8GZR - chains B and C of the 3 polymer chains in the assembly; structure by electron microscopy, 2.80 A resolution.

== Chain B ==
Molecule: Genome polyprotein
Source organism: Dengue virus
Reference sequence: A0A6B7HXY7 (A0A6B7HXY7_9FLAV); residues 1-619 here correspond to UniProt positions 1474-2092 (UniProt number = residue number + 1473)
Sequence (673 residues; row label = number of the first residue in the row; numbers below 1 keep their minus sign (Met-53 is residue -53)):
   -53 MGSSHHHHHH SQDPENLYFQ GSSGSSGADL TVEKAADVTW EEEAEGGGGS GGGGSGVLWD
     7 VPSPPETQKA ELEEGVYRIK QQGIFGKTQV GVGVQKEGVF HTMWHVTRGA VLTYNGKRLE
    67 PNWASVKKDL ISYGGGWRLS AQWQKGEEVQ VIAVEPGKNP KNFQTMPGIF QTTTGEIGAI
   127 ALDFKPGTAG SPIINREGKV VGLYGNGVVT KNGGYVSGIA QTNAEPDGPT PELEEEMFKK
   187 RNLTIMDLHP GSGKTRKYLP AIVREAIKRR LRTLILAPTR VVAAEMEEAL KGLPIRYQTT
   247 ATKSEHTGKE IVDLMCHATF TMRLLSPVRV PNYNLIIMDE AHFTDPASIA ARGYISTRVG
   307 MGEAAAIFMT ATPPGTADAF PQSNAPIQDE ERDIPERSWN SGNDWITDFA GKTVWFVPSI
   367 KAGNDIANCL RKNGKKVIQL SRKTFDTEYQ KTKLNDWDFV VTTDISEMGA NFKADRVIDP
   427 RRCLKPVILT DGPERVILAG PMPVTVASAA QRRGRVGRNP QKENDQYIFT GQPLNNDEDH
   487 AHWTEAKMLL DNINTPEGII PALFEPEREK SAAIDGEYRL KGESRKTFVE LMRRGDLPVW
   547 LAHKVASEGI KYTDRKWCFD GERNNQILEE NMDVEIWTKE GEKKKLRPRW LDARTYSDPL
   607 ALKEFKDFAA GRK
Not modelled in the structure: -53 to 176
Differences from the reference sequence: initiating methionine (-53); expression tag (-52 to 0); conflict Ala135 (Ser1608 in A0A6B7HXY7)
Metal / ion sites: Mn2+: Thr201 (together with CDP)
Ligand contacts: CDP: Pro196, Gly197, Ser198, Gly199, Lys200, Thr201, Arg202, Asp285, Glu286, Asn330, Gly415, Asn417, Lys419, Arg464, Asn465

== Chain C ==
Molecule: 40-nt RNA strand
Sequence (40 nucleotides; row label = number of the first residue in the row):
     1 AGUAGUUUGU UUUUUGAACA GGUUCUGAAA AGAACCUGUU
Not modelled in the structure: 8-14
Ligand contacts: CDP: G16, A17, U40

== Chain B / chain C interface ==
Residue-residue contacts (40; chain B residue first):
  Thr225(B) - U3(C)  phosphate contact
  Thr225(B) - A4(C)  phosphate contact
  Arg226(B) - A4(C)  salt bridge to the phosphate
  Arg226(B) - G5(C)  salt bridge to the phosphate
  Thr245(B) - G5(C)  hydrogen bond to the phosphate
  Thr246(B) - G5(C)  hydrogen bond to the phosphate
  Cys262(B) - A4(C)  phosphate contact
  Ala264(B) - A4(C)  sugar contact
  Thr265(B) - A4(C)  hydrogen bond to the sugar
  Thr265(B) - G5(C)  sugar contact
  Thr265(B) - U6(C)  phosphate contact
  Arg269(B) - U6(C)  salt bridge to the phosphate
  Arg269(B) - U7(C)  base contact
  Ser272(B) - U7(C)  hydrogen bond to the base
  Val274(B) - U7(C)  base contact
  Asp291(B) - G2(C)  hydrogen bond to the base
  Pro364(B) - A1(C)  hydrogen bond to the sugar
  Pro364(B) - G2(C)  sugar contact
  Ser365(B) - A1(C)  phosphate contact
  Ser365(B) - G2(C)  phosphate contact
  Ile366(B) - G2(C)  hydrogen bond to the phosphate
  Ser387(B) - U3(C)  phosphate contact
  Arg388(B) - G2(C)  phosphate contact
  Arg388(B) - U3(C)  salt bridge to the phosphate
  Arg388(B) - A4(C)  phosphate contact
  Thr409(B) - G2(C)  phosphate contact
  Thr409(B) - U3(C)  hydrogen bond to the phosphate
  Asp410(B) - G2(C)  hydrogen bond to the sugar
  Ile411(B) - U3(C)  phosphate contact
  Ile411(B) - A4(C)  phosphate contact
  Leu430(B) - A1(C)  base contact
  Pro432(B) - A1(C)  base contact
  Leu444(B) - A1(C)  base contact
  Arg539(B) - G5(C)  hydrogen bond to the base
  Arg539(B) - U6(C)  salt bridge to the phosphate
  Arg539(B) - U7(C)  base contact
  Arg540(B) - U6(C)  base contact
  Asp542(B) - G5(C)  hydrogen bond to the base
  Arg600(B) - A1(C)  base contact
  Ser603(B) - A1(C)  phosphate contact
Also at the interface, not in a pair above, chain B (30 interface residues in all): Pro224, Gln244, Asp604

== Summary ==
Chain B and chain C form an interface of 30 and 7 residues respectively, with 11 hydrogen bonds and 5 salt
bridges. Polar pairs include Ser272(B)-U7(C), Asp291(B)-G2(C) and Arg539(B)-G5(C). Ligands of chain B: CDP.
Bound to chain C: CDP.
Chain B is Genome polyprotein (Dengue virus) and chain C is a 40-nt RNA strand; the structure, Cryo-EM
structure of the the NS5-NS3 RNA-elongation complex, was determined by electron microscopy together with 8GZP
and 8GZQ from the same study.
